6HBN - chain A; structure by X-ray diffraction, 1.59 A resolution.

== Chain A ==
Protein: Casein kinase II subunit alpha
From: Homo sapiens
Notes: EC 2.7.11.1
Reference sequence: P68400 (CSK21_HUMAN); residues 1-335 here = UniProt positions 1-335
Amino-acid sequence (335 residues; each row starts with the number of its first residue):
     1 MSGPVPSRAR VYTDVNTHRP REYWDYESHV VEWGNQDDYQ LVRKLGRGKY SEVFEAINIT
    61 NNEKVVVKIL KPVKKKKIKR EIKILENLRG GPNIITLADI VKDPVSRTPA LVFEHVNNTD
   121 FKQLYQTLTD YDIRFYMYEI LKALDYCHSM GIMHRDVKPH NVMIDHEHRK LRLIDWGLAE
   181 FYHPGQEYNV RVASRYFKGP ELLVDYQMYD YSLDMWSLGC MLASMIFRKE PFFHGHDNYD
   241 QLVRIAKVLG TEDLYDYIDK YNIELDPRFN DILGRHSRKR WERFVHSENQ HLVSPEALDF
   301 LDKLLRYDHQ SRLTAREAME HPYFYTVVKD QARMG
Not modelled in the structure: 1-2
Metal / ion sites: Na+: Lys64, Glu114
Residues lining bound ligands: FXB (5-propan-2-yl-4-prop-2-enoxy-7,8-dihydro-6H-indeno[1,2-b]indole-9,10-dione): Leu45, Gly46, Arg47, Gly48, Lys49, Ser51, Val53, Val66, Lys68, Ile95, Phe113, Asn118, Asp120, His160, Met163, Ile174, Asp175
Curated features (UniProtKB/Swiss-Prot):
  - region: Gln36 to Leu41 (Interaction with beta subunit)
  - active site: Asp156 (Proton acceptor)
  - binding site (ATP): Leu45 to Val53, Lys68
  - natural variant: Arg47 (R47Q: In OCNDS), Tyr50 (Y50S: In OCNDS), Asp175 (D175G: In OCNDS), Lys198 (K198R: In OCNDS)

== Summary ==
Chain A binds compound FXB. Lys64 and Glu114 coordinate Na+. Curated annotation (UniProt) lists active-site
residue Asp156 and 10 ATP-binding residues.
Chain A is Casein kinase II subunit alpha (Homo sapiens); the structure, High-salt structure of protein kinase
CK2 catalytic subunit (isoform CK2ALPHA/CSKN2A1 gene product) in complex with the ..., was determined by X-ray
diffraction together with 6HMB, 6HMC, 6HMD, 6HME and 6HMQ from the same study.
